Entry 8HDS (electron microscopy, 3.57 A resolution); this record covers chains D and F of the 24 polymer chains in the assembly.

Chain D (and F):
Molecule: Pam3 portal protein
From: uncultured cyanophage
Notes: chain F of this document is another copy of the same molecule, construct and numbering; everything in this record applies to it too
Sequence (621 residues; each row starts with the number of its first residue):
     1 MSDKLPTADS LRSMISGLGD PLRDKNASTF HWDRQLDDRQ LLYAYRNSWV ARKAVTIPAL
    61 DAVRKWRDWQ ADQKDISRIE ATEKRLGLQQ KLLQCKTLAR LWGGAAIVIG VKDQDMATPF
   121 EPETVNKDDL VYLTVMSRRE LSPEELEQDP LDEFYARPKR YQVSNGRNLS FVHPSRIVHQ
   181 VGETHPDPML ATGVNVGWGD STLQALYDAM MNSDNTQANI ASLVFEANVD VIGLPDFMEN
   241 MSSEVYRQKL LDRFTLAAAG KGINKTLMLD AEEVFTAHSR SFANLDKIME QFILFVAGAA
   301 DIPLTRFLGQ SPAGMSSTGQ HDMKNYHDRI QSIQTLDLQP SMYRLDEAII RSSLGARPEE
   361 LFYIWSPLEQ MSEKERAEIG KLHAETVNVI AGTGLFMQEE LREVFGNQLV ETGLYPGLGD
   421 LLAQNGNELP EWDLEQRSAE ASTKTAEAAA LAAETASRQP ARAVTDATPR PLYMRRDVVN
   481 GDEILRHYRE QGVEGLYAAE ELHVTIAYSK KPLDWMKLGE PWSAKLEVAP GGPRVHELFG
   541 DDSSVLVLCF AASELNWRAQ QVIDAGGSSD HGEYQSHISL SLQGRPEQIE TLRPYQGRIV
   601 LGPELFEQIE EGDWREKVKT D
Unresolved in the structure: 1-9, 452-621

How chain D and chain F interact:
Pairs across the interface - 15 pairs, chain D then chain F:
  Met211(D) - Leu11(F)  hydrophobic
  Asp214(D) - Leu11(F)
  Asn215(D) - Leu11(F)
  Ala218(D) - Leu18(F)  hydrophobic
  Ala218(D) - Asn26(F)  hydrogen bond (backbone-side chain)
  Asn219(D) - Leu18(F)
  Ala221(D) - Asn26(F)
  Ser222(D) - Asp24(F)
  Ser222(D) - Asn26(F)  hydrogen bond
  Phe225(D) - Lys25(F)
  Phe225(D) - Asn26(F)
  Phe225(D) - Phe30(F)  hydrophobic
  Glu226(D) - Lys25(F)  salt bridge
  Ile263(D) - Asn219(F)
  Ile263(D) - Leu223(F)  hydrophobic
Other interface residues (no listed pair), chain D (12 interface residues in all): Asn47, Gln217
Other interface residues (no listed pair), chain F (11 interface residues in all): Ser10, Ser222, Glu226

Summary:
12 residues of chain D and 11 residues of chain F are in contact, with 2 hydrogen bonds and 1 salt bridge.
Among the polar pairs are Glu226(D)-Lys25(F), Ala218(D)-Asn26(F) and Ser222(D)-Asn26(F).
Chain D and chain F are both Pam3 portal protein (uncultured cyanophage); the structure, Cyanophage Pam3
portal-adaptor, was determined by electron microscopy together with 8HDR, 7YFW, 7YFZ and 8HDW from the same
study.
